PDB entry 9CE8 | electron microscopy, 2.61 A resolution | chains B and O of the 28 polymer chains in the assembly

# Chain B
Protein: Proteasome subunit alpha
Organism: Mycobacterium tuberculosis
UniProt: P9WHU1 (PSA_MYCTU); residue numbers follow UniProt; this construct covers 1-248
Sequence (248 residues; numbered 1 to 248; the number before each row is that of its first residue):
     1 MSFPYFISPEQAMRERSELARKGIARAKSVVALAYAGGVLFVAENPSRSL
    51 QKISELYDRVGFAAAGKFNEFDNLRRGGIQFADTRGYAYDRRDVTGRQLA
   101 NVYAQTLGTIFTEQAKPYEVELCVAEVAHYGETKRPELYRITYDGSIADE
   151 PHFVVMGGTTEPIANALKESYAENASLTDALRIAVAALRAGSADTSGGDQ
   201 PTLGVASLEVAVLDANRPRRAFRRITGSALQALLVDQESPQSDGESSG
Disordered / not traced: 1-7, 191-202, 235-248
From the paper describing this entry:
  - allosteric site: Gln98
  - mutagenesis - Q98K (3-fold): decreased catalytic activity
  - mutagenesis - S17F: unchanged catalytic activity
  - mutagenesis - K52F: increased catalytic activity

# Chain O
Protein: Proteasome subunit beta
Organism: Mycobacterium tuberculosis
Notes: EC 3.4.25.1
UniProt: P9WHT9 (PSB_MYCTU); residues 1-234 here correspond to UniProt positions 58-291 (UniProt number = residue number + 57)
Sequence (234 residues; row label = number of the first residue in the row):
     1 TTIVALKYPGGVVMAGDRRSTQGNMISGRDVRKVYITDDYTATGIAGTAA
    51 VAVEFARLYAVELEHYEKLEGVPLTFAGKINRLAIMVRGNLAAAMQGLLA
   101 LPLLAGYDIHASDPQSAGRIVSFDAAGGWNIEEEGYQAVGSGSLFAKSSM
   151 KKLYSQVTDGDSGLRVAVEALYDAADDDSATGGPDLVRGIFPTAVIIDAD
   201 GAVDVPESRIAELARAIIESRSGADTFGSDGGEK
Disordered / not traced: 223-234
Small-molecule neighbours: Ixazomib (6V8; [(1R)-1-[2-[[2,5-bis(chloranyl)phenyl]carbonylamino]ethanoylamino]-3-methyl-butyl]boronic acid): Thr1, Arg19, Ser20, Thr21, Gln22, Ser27, Val31, Lys33, Ile45, Ala46, Gly47, Thr48, Ala49, Ala180
From the paper describing this entry:
  - binding site for Ixazomib: Thr1
  - catalytic residues: Thr1, Asp17, Lys33 (citing earlier work)
  - mutagenesis - V53Q: increased catalytic activity
  - mutagenesis - Y35F: decreased catalytic activity
  - mutagenesis - A92G/A93G/A94G, A100S: abolished catalytic activity

# Chain B / chain O interface
Pairs across the interface - 17 pairs, chain B then chain O:
  Leu56(B) with Lys68(O)
  Tyr57(B) with Lys68(O)
  Arg75(B) with Lys68(O); Leu69(O), hydrogen bond (side chain-backbone)
  Arg76(B) with Leu69(O); Glu70(O), salt bridge
  Ile79(B) with His65(O)
  Gln80(B) with His65(O)
  Asp83(B) with Val61(O); His65(O), salt bridge; Lys68(O), salt bridge
  Tyr87(B) with Glu54(O); Arg57(O), hydrogen bond (backbone-side chain); Leu58(O)
  Arg91(B) with Glu64(O), salt bridge
  Arg219(B) with Glu64(O), salt bridge
  Arg220(B) with Glu67(O), salt bridge
Interface residues without a listed pair, chain B (14 interface residues in all): Glu55, Asp58, Gly86

# Summary
The interface between chain B and chain O involves 14 residues on one side and 10 on the other; the contacts
include 2 hydrogen bonds and 6 salt bridges. Polar pairs include Arg76(B)-Glu70(O), Asp83(B)-His65(O) and
Asp83(B)-Lys68(O). From the paper: catalytic residues Thr1(O), Asp17(O) and Lys33(O); A92G/A93G/A94G and A100S
of chain O abolish catalytic activity; 7 substitutions were tested in all.
Chain B is Proteasome subunit alpha and chain O is Proteasome subunit beta, both from Mycobacterium
tuberculosis; the structure, 20S Proteasome core particle in complex with Ixazomib, was determined by electron
microscopy, deposited together with 9CE5, 9CE7, 9CEB, 9CEE and 9CEG.
